Entry 7F4E (X-ray diffraction, 1.78 A resolution); this record covers chains A and C.

# Chain A
Molecule: NAD-dependent protein deacetylase HST2
Organism: Saccharomyces cerevisiae (strain ATCC 204508 / S288c)
Notes: EC 2.3.1.286
UniProt: P53686 (HST2_YEAST); numbering as in UniProt (aligned over 8-294)
Sequence (287 residues; numbered 8 to 294; the number before each row is that of its first residue):
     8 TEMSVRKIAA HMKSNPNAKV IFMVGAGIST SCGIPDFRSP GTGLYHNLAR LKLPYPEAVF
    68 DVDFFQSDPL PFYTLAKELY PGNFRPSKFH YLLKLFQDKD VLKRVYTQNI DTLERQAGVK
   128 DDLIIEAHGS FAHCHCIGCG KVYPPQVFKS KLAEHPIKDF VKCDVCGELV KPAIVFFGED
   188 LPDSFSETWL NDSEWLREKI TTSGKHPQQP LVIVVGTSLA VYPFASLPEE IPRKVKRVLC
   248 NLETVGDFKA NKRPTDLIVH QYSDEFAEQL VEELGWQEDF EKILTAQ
Not modelled in the structure: 206-213, 294
Swiss-Prot annotation at these positions:
  - active site: His-135 (Proton acceptor)
  - binding site (NAD(+)): Gln-115 to Asp-118, Gly-223 to Ser-225, Asn-248 to Glu-250, Ser-270
  - binding site (Zn(2+)): Cys-143, Cys-146, Cys-170, Cys-173
  - mutagenesis: Ile-117 (I117A/D/H/W/Y: Nearly or completely catalytically inactive; I117F/V: Near wild-type activity for deacetylation. Increases slightly the KM for NAD(+) to 25 uM)
Metal / ion sites: Zn2+: Cys-143, Cys-146, Cys-170, Cys-173
From the paper describing this entry:
  - mutagenesis - D68A/D70A, I117F (3fold): decreased binding to Histone H3 (chain C)
  - mutagenesis - D68A/D70A, I117F: decreased catalytic activity with Histone H3 (chain C)
  - mutagenesis - H135A, F184A: abolished binding to Histone H3 (chain C)
  - mutagenesis - H135A, F184A: abolished catalytic activity with Histone H3 (chain C)
  - conformationally variable residues (side-chain flip): Phe-67, Ile-117, Ile-181
  - specificity-determining residues: Phe-67, Ile-117, Ile-181, Phe-183
  - mutagenesis - I117F: increased binding to K9ac
  - mutagenesis - I117F: increased catalytic activity (deacetylase activity)
  - mutagenesis - I117V (2.6-fold): increased binding to Histone H3 (chain C)
  - mutagenesis - I117V: unchanged binding to K9ac
  - mutagenesis - I117V: increased catalytic activity with Histone H3 (chain C)
  - mutagenesis - I117F: decreased catalytic activity (debenzoylase activity)
  - mutagenesis - I117V: increased catalytic activity on H3K9bz peptides

# Chain C
Molecule: Histone H3
UniProt: P61830 (H3_YEAST); residues 5-14 here correspond to UniProt positions 6-15 (UniProt number = residue number + 1)
Sequence (10 residues; numbered 5 to 14; the number before each row is that of its first residue):
     5 QTARKSTGGK
Not modelled in the structure: 5
Modified residues: Lys-9 ((2S)-2-azanyl-6-benzamido-hexanoic acid; LBZ)
Swiss-Prot annotation at these positions:
  - modified residue: Ser-10 (Phosphoserine), Lys-14 (N6,N6-dimethyllysine)
From the paper describing this entry:
  - mutagenesis - R8A: decreased binding to NAD-dependent protein deacetylase HST2 (chain A)
  - mutagenesis - R8A: decreased catalytic activity with NAD-dependent protein deacetylase HST2 (chain A)

# Interface between chain A and chain C
Contacting residue pairs - 28 pairs, chain A then chain C:
  Phe-67(A) with Lys-9(C)
  Gln-115(A) with Lys-9(C)
  Ile-117(A) with Lys-9(C)
  His-135(A) with Lys-9(C)
  Ile-181(A) with Lys-9(C)
  Val-182(A) with Lys-9(C)
  Phe-183(A) with Lys-9(C)
  Phe-184(A) with Lys-9(C); Ser-10(C); Thr-11(C)
  Gly-185(A) with Arg-8(C), hydrogen bond (backbone-side chain); Lys-9(C), hydrogen bond (backbone-backbone)
  Glu-186(A) with Arg-8(C); Lys-9(C), hydrogen bond (backbone-backbone)
  Asp-187(A) with Ala-7(C); Arg-8(C)
  Leu-188(A) with Ala-7(C), hydrogen bond (backbone-backbone); Lys-9(C)
  Ala-227(A) with Thr-11(C)
  Val-228(A) with Lys-9(C); Ser-10(C)
  Tyr-229(A) with Arg-8(C); Lys-9(C); Ser-10(C), hydrogen bond (backbone-backbone); Gly-12(C)
  Pro-230(A) with Ala-7(C), hydrophobic; Arg-8(C)
  Glu-236(A) with Lys-14(C), salt bridge
Interface residues without a listed pair, chain A (18 interface residues in all): Ser-193
Interface residues without a listed pair, chain C (9 interface residues in all): Thr-6, Gly-13
The authors on this interface:
  - interface residues, chain A: Phe-67(A), Ile-117(A), His-135(A), Ile-181(A), Val-182(A), Phe-183(A), Phe-184(A), Gly-185(A), Glu-186(A), Leu-188(A), Val-228(A)
  - hot spots on chain A (mutagenesis) - V182A (3-fold): decreased binding to Histone H3 (chain C)

# Summary
The interface between chain A and chain C involves 18 residues on one side and 9 on the other, with 5 hydrogen
bonds and 1 salt bridge. Among the polar pairs are Glu-236(A)/Lys-14(C), Gly-185(A)/Arg-8(C) and
Gly-185(A)/Lys-9(C). From the paper: D68A/D70A, I117F and V182A of chain A reduce binding to Histone H3 (chain
C); interface residues Phe-67(A), Ile-117(A) and His-135(A) among others; 7 substitutions were tested in all.
Chain A is NAD-dependent protein deacetylase HST2 (Saccharomyces cerevisiae (strain ATCC 204508 / S288c)) and
chain C is Histone H3; the structure, Crystal structure of Hst2 in complex with H3K9bz peptide, was determined
by X-ray diffraction, deposited together with 7F3S, 7F4A, 7F51 and 7F5M.
